PDB entry 5ZRS | X-ray diffraction, 1.40 A resolution | chain A

# Chain A
Name: Alpha/beta hydrolase family protein
Organism: Saccharomonospora viridis
UniProtKB: W0TJ64 (W0TJ64_9PSEU); numbering as in UniProt (aligned over 45-304)
Chain sequence (265 residues; each row starts with the number of its first residue):
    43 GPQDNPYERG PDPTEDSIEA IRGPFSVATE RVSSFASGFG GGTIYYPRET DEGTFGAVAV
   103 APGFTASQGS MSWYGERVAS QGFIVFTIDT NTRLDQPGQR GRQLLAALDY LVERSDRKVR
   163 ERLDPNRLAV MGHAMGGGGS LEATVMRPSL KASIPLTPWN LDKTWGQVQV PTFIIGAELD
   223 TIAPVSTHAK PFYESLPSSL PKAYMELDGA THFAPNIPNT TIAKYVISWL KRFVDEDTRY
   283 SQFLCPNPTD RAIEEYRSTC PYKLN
Unresolved in the structure: 306-307
Construct notes: expression tag (43-44, 305-307); engineered mutation Ala176 (Ser in W0TJ64), Pro226 (Ser in W0TJ64), Ser228 (Arg in W0TJ64)
Modified / non-standard residues: Met188 (S-oxymethionine; MHO)
Cystine bridges: Cys287-Cys302
Bound ions: Zn2+ site 1: Gly43, Asp46, Glu50; Ca2+: Ser76, Ala78, Phe81; Zn2+ site 2: Glu118, Glu220, Asp250, Glu296; Zn2+ site 3: Asp204, Thr206
Ligand contacts: 6-ethoxy-6-oxohexanoic acid (9J6): Gly105, Phe106, Ala176, Met177, Trp201, Ile224, His254

# Overview
Chain A binds 6-ethoxy-6-oxohexanoic acid. The Zn2+ site 1 is built by Gly43, Asp46 and Glu50. Ser76, Ala78
and Phe81 coordinate Ca2+.
Chain A is Alpha/beta hydrolase family protein (Saccharomonospora viridis); the structure, Crystal structure
of PET-degrading cutinase Cut190 S176A/S226P/R228S mutant in monoethyl adipate bound state, was determined by
X-ray diffraction, deposited together with 5ZNO, 5ZRQ and 5ZRR.
